8ARI - chains L and f of the 34 polymer chains in the assembly; structure by electron microscopy, 3.00 A resolution.

[Chain L]
Molecule: C-terminal-binding protein 1
From: Homo sapiens
Notes: EC 1.1.1.-
UniProtKB: Q13363 (CTBP1_HUMAN); numbering as in UniProt (aligned over 1-440)
Chain sequence (457 residues; row label = number of the first residue in the row; numbers below 1 keep their minus sign (His-16 is residue -16)):
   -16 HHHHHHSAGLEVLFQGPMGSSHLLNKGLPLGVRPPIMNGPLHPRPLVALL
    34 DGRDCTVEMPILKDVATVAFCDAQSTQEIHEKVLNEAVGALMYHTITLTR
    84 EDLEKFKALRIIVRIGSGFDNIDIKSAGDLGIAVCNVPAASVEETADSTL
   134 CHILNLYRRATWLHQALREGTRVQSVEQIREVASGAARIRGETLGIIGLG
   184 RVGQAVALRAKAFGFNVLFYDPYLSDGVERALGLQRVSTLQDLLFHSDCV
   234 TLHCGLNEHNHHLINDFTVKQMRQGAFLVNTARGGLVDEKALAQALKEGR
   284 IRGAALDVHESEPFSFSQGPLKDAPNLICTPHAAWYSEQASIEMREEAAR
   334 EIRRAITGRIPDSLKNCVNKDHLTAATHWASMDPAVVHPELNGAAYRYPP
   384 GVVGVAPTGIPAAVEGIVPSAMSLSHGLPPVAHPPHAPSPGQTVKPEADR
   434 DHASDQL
Not modelled in the structure: -16 to 26, 358-440
Differences from the reference sequence: expression tag (-16 to 0)
Ligand contacts: NAD (nicotinamide-adenine-dinucleotide): Ser100, Gly101, Thr128, Ile180, Gly181, Leu182, Gly183, Arg184, Val185, Gly186, Tyr203, Asp204, Pro205, Tyr206, Leu207, His236, Cys237, Gly238, Asn240, Asn243, Thr264, Ala265, Arg266, Asp290, Val291, His315, Ala317, Trp318
UniProt features mapped onto this chain:
  - active site: Arg266, Glu295, His315 (Proton donor)
  - binding site (NAD(+)): Ser100, Ile180 to Val185, Asp204, Cys237 to Asn243, Thr264 to Arg266, Asp290, His315 to Trp318
  - site (Cleavage): Asn375, Gly376, Gly387, Val388, His409, Gly410
  - modified residue (Phosphoserine): Ser300, Ser422
  - cross-link: Lys428 (Glycyl lysine isopeptide (Lys-Gly) (interchain with G-Cter in SUMO))
  - natural variant: Arg342 (R342W: In HADDTS)
  - mutagenesis: Ala52 (A52E: Loss of interaction with SIMC1. No effect on its proteolytic processing mediated by CAPN3), Val66 (V66R: Loss of interaction with SIMC1. Reduced proteolytic processing mediated by CAPN3), Cys134 (C134A: Strongly reduces E1A binding; when associated with A-138; A-141 and A-150), Asn138 (N138A: Strongly reduces E1A binding; when associated with A-134; A-141 and A-150), Arg141 to Arg142 (Strongly reduces E1A binding; when associated with A-163 and A-171), Arg141 (R141A: Strongly reduces E1A binding; when associated with A-134; A-138 and A-150), Leu150 (L150A: Strongly reduces E1A binding; when associated with A-134; A-138 and A-141), Arg163 (R163A: Strongly reduces E1A binding; when associated with A-141; A-142 and A-171), Arg171 (R171A: Strongly reduces E1A binding; when associated with A-141; A-142 and A-163), Gly181 (G181V: Strongly reduces E1A binding; when associated with V-183 and A-204), Gly183 (G183A: Reduced proteolytic processing mediated by CAPN3; when associated with A-186; G183V: Strongly reduces E1A binding; when associated with V-181 and A-204), Gly186 (G186A: Reduced proteolytic processing mediated by CAPN3; when associated with A-183), 6 further mutagenesis entries in UniProt

[Chain f]
Molecule: Retinoic acid-induced protein 2
From: Homo sapiens
UniProtKB: Q9Y5P3 (RAI2_HUMAN); numbering as in UniProt; present here: 303-330, 342-362
Chain sequence (129 residues; row label = number of the first residue in the row; note: 11 numbers in that range are skipped by the numbering (no residue carries them; nothing is unmodelled there)):
   223 HHHHHHPMKQYKLILNGKTLKGETTTEAVDAATAEKVFKQYANDNGVDGE
   273 WTYDDATKTFTVTEGSGSGSENLYFQGAMDSRHTVIKMGSENEALDLSMK
   323 SVPWLKAG
   342 ALDLSVAAHRKSEPPPETLYD
Not modelled in the structure: 223-314, 348-362
Differences from the reference sequence: expression tag (223-302)

[Chain L / chain f interface]
Contacting residue pairs (17; chain L residue first):
  Arg36(L) - Asp318(f)  salt bridge
  Arg36(L) - Ser320(f)  hydrogen bond
  Met42(L) - Glu315(f)
  Val51(L) - Leu317(f)
  Ala52(L) - Leu317(f)
  Ala52(L) - Leu319(f)  hydrophobic
  Phe53(L) - Ala316(f)
  Phe53(L) - Leu317(f)  hydrogen bond (backbone-backbone)
  Phe53(L) - Asp318(f)
  Phe53(L) - Leu319(f)  hydrogen bond (backbone-backbone)
  Phe53(L) - Ser320(f)
  Cys54(L) - Leu319(f)
  Cys54(L) - Ser320(f)
  Asp55(L) - Ser320(f)
  Glu61(L) - Met321(f)
  Glu61(L) - Lys322(f)
  Val66(L) - Leu319(f)  hydrophobic
Other interface residues (no listed pair), chain L (13 interface residues in all): Cys38, Gln57, Gln60, His63
Other interface residues (no listed pair), chain f (9 interface residues in all): Trp326

[In short]
13 residues of chain L face 9 of chain f across their interface, with 3 hydrogen bonds and 1 salt bridge.
Polar contacts include Arg36(L)-Asp318(f), Arg36(L)-Ser320(f) and Phe53(L)-Leu317(f). Chain L binds NAD.
Here chain L is C-terminal-binding protein 1 and chain f is Retinoic acid-induced protein 2, both from Homo
sapiens. Entry 8ARI (Cryo-EM structure of human CtBP1/RAI2(303-362) delta(331-341) filament) was determined by
electron microscopy.
